Entry 2AV1 (X-ray diffraction, 1.95 A resolution); this record covers chains A and B of the 3 polymer chains in the assembly.

== Chain A ==
Molecule: HLA class I histocompatibility antigen, A-2 alpha chain
Organism: Homo sapiens
Reference sequence: P01892 (1A02_HUMAN); residues 1-275 here correspond to UniProt positions 25-299 (UniProt number = residue number + 24)
Amino-acid sequence (275 residues; each row starts with the number of its first residue):
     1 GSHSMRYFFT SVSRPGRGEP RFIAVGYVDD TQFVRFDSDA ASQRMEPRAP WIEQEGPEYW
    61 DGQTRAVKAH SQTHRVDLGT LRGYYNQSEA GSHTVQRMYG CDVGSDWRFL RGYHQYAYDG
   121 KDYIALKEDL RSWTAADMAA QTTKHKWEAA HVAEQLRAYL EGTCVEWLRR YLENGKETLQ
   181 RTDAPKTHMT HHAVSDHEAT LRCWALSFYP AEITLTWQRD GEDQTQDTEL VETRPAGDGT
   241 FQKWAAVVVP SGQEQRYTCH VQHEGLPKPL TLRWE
Disulfides: C101-C164, C203-C259
Sequence notes: engineered mutation Q63 (Glu87 in P01892), A66 (Lys90 in P01892)

== Chain B ==
Molecule: Beta-2-microglobulin
Organism: Homo sapiens
Reference sequence: P61770 (B2MG_PANTR); residues 1-99 here correspond to UniProt positions 21-119 (UniProt number = residue number + 20)
Amino-acid sequence (100 residues; row label = number of the first residue in the row; numbering starts at 0):
     0 MIQRTPKIQV YSRHPAENGK SNFLNCYVSG FHPSDIEVDL LKNGERIEKV EHSDLSFSKD
    60 WSFYLLYYTE FTPTEKDEYA CRVNHVTLSQ PKIVKWDRDM
Disulfides: C25-C80
Sequence notes: initiating methionine (0)

== How chain A and chain B interact ==
Residue-residue contacts - 58 pairs, chain A then chain B:
  F8(A) with S55(B); F56(B), hydrophobic
  F9(A) with F56(B)
  T10(A) with L54(B); F56(B); F62(B)
  V12(A) with S33(B)
  I23(A) with L54(B)
  V25(A) with D53(B); L54(B); S55(B)
  Y27(A) with S55(B); Y63(B), hydrogen bond
  Q32(A) with D53(B), hydrogen bond
  R35(A) with D53(B), salt bridge
  R48(A) with D53(B), salt bridge
  H93(A) with M0(B)
  T94(A) with F62(B)
  Q96(A) with H31(B), hydrogen bond; F56(B); W60(B), hydrogen bond (side chain-backbone); F62(B)
  R97(A) with F56(B)
  Q115(A) with W60(B)
  Y116(A) with W60(B)
  A117(A) with W60(B), hydrophobic
  D119(A) with M0(B); I1(B); H31(B)
  G120(A) with I1(B); H31(B)
  K121(A) with I1(B)
  D122(A) with W60(B), hydrogen bond
  R202(A) with D98(B), hydrogen bond (side chain-backbone); M99(B)
  W204(A) with D98(B); M99(B)
  V231(A) with Q8(B)
  E232(A) with K6(B), salt bridge; Q8(B), hydrogen bond (backbone-side chain); S28(B), hydrogen bond
  R234(A) with Q8(B), hydrogen bond; Y10(B); Y26(B); M99(B), hydrogen bond (side chain-backbone)
  P235(A) with Y10(B), hydrogen bond (backbone-side chain); N24(B); Y26(B); L65(B), hydrophobic
  A236(A) with R12(B), hydrogen bond (backbone-side chain); N24(B), hydrogen bond (backbone-side chain)
  G237(A) with R12(B), hydrogen bond (backbone-side chain); L65(B)
  D238(A) with R12(B)
  Q242(A) with Y10(B); S11(B), hydrogen bond (side chain-backbone); R12(B), hydrogen bond (side chain-backbone)
  W244(A) with M99(B), hydrogen bond (side chain-backbone)
Other interface residues (no listed pair), chain A (38 interface residues in all): S92, M98, Y113, T190, L206, T233
Other interface residues (no listed pair), chain B (26 interface residues in all): H13, P14, K58, D59

== Summary ==
38 residues of chain A and 26 residues of chain B are in contact; the contacts include 17 hydrogen bonds and 3
salt bridges. Polar pairs include R35(A)-D53(B), R48(A)-D53(B) and E232(A)-K6(B).
Chain A is HLA class I histocompatibility antigen, A-2 alpha chain and chain B is Beta-2-microglobulin, both
from Homo sapiens; the structure, Crystal structure of HTLV-1 TAX peptide Bound to Human Class I MHC HLA-A2
with the E63Q ..., was determined by X-ray diffraction (same publication as 2AV7).
